PDB entry 9GUP | electron microscopy, 2.80 A resolution | chains A and M of the 23 polymer chains in the assembly

# Chain A
Molecule: 16S ribosomal RNA
Organism: Escherichia coli K-12
Sequence (1541 nucleotides; numbered 1 to 1541; the number before each row is that of its first residue):
     1 AAAUUGAAGA GUUUGAUCAU GGCUCAGAUU GAACGCUGGC GGCAGGCCUA ACACAUGCAA
    61 GUCGAACGGU AACAGGAAGA AGCUUGCUUC UUUGCUGACG AGUGGCGGAC GGGUGAGUAA
   121 UGUCUGGGAA ACUGCCUGAU GGAGGGGGAU AACUACUGGA AACGGUAGCU AAUACCGCAU
   181 AACGUCGCAA GACCAAAGAG GGGUACCUUC GGGCCUCUUG CCAUCGGAUG UGCCCAGAUG
   241 GGAUUAGCUA GUAGGUGGGG UAACGGCUCA CCUAGGCGAC GAUCCCUAGC UGGUCUGAGA
   301 GGAUGACCAG CCACACUGGA ACUGAGACAC GGUCCAGACU CCUACGGGAG GCAGCAGUGG
   361 GGAAUAUUGC ACAAUGGGCG CAAGCCUGAU GCAGCCAUGC CGCGUGUAUG AAGAAGGCCU
   421 UCGGGUUGUA AAGUACUUUC AGCGGGGAGG AAGGGAGUAA AGUUAAUACC UUUGCUCAUU
   481 GACGUUACCC GCAGAAGAAG CACCGGCUAA CUCCGUGCCA GCAGCCXCGG UAAUACGGAG
   541 GGUGCAAGCG UUAAUCGGAA UUACUGGGCG UAAAGCGCAC GCAGGCGGUU UGUUAAGUCA
   601 GAUGUGAAAU CCCCGGGCUC AACCUGGGAA CUGCAUCUGA UACUGGCAAG CUUGAGUCUC
   661 GUAGAGGGGG GUAGAAUUCC AGGUGUAGCG GUGAAAUGCG UAGAGAUCUG GAGGAAUACC
   721 GGUGGCGAAG GCGGCCCCCU GGACGAAGAC UGACGCUCAG GUGCGAAAGC GUGGGGAGCA
   781 AACAGGAUUA GAUACCCUGG UAGUCCACGC CGUAAACGAU GUCGACUUGG AGGUUGUGCC
   841 CUUGAGGCGU GGCUUCCGGA GCUAACGCGU UAAGUCGACC GCCUGGGGAG UACGGCCGCA
   901 AGGUUAAAAC UCAAAUGAAU UGACGGGGGC CCGCACAAGC GGUGGAGCAU GUGGUUUAAU
   961 UCGAUGXAAC GCGAAGAACC UUACCUGGUC UUGACAUCCA CGGAAGUUUU CAGAGAUGAG
  1021 AAUGUGCCUU CGGGAACCGU GAGACAGGUG CUGCAUGGCU GUCGUCAGCU CGUGUUGUGA
  1081 AAUGUUGGGU UAAGUCCCGC AACGAGCGCA ACCCUUAUCC UUUGUUGCCA GCGGUCCGGC
  1141 CGGGAACUCA AAGGAGACUG CCAGUGAUAA ACUGGAGGAA GGUGGGGAUG ACGUCAAGUC
  1201 AUCAUGGCCC UUACGACCAG GGCUACACAC GUGCUACAAU GGCGCAUACA AAGAGAAGCG
  1261 ACCUCGCGAG AGCAAGCGGA CCUCAUAAAG UGCGUCGUAG UCCGGAUUGG AGUCUGCAAC
  1321 UCGACUCCAU GAAGUCGGAA UCGCUAGUAA UCGUGGAUCA GAAUGCCACG GUGAAUACGU
  1381 UCCCGGGCCU UGUACACACC GCCCGUXACA CCAUGGGAGU GGGUUGCAAA AGAAGUAGGU
  1441 AGCUUAACCU UCGGGAGGGC GCUUACCACU UUGUGAUUCA UGACUGGGGU GAAGUCGUAA
  1501 CAAGGUAACC GUAGGGGAAC CUGCGGUUGG AUCACCUCCU U
Not modelled in the structure: 1492-1493
Modified / non-standard residues: PSU (pseudouridine-5'-monophosphate) at position 516, G7M (N7-methyl-guanosine-5'-monophosphate) at position 527, 2MG (2N-methylguanosine-5'-monophosphate) at position 966, 5MC (5-methylcytidine-5'-monophosphate) at position 967, 2MG (2N-methylguanosine-5'-monophosphate) at position 1207, 4OC (4n,o2'-methylcytidine-5'-monophosphate) at position 1402, 5MC (5-methylcytidine-5'-monophosphate) at position 1407, UR3 (3-methyluridine-5'-monophoshate) at position 1498, 2MG (2N-methylguanosine-5'-monophosphate) at position 1516, MA6 (6N-dimethyladenosine-5'-monophoshate) at position 1518, MA6 (6N-dimethyladenosine-5'-monophoshate) at position 1519

# Chain M
Molecule: 30S ribosomal protein S12
Organism: Escherichia coli K-12
UniProt: P0A7S3 (RS12_ECOLI); residue numbers follow UniProt; this construct covers 1-124
Sequence (124 residues; row label = number of the first residue in the row):
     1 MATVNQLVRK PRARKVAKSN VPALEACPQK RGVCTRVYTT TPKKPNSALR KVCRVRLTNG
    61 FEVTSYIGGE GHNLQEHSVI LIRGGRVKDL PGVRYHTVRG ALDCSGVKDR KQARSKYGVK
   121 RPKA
Not modelled in the structure: 1, 124
Modified / non-standard residues: Asp-89 ((3R)-3-(methylsulfanyl)-L-aspartic acid; D2T)
UniProt features mapped onto this chain:
  - modified residue: Lys-108 (N6-acetyllysine)

# Interface between chain A and chain M
Residue-residue contacts (101; chain A residue first):
  A33(A) with Gln-29(M), hydrogen bond to the sugar
  C34(A) with Gln-29(M), sugar contact; Val-98(M), sugar contact
  G35(A) with Gly-100(M), sugar contact; Arg-114(M), sugar contact; Ser-115(M), hydrogen bond to the sugar; Gly-118(M), sugar contact
  C36(A) with Arg-114(M), sugar contact; Ser-115(M), sugar contact; Val-119(M), sugar contact; Lys-120(M), salt bridge to the phosphate; Arg-121(M), phosphate contact
  U37(A) with Arg-121(M), hydrogen bond to the phosphate
  G242(A) with Lys-10(M), salt bridge to the phosphate
  G362(A) with Arg-31(M), salt bridge to the phosphate; Thr-58(M), phosphate contact
  A363(A) with Cys-27(M), base contact; Pro-28(M), base contact; Gln-29(M), base contact; Lys-30(M), salt bridge to the phosphate; Arg-31(M), salt bridge to the phosphate; Thr-58(M), hydrogen bond to the phosphate; Leu-81(M), sugar contact
  G500(A) with Arg-121(M), salt bridge to the phosphate
  C501(A) with Arg-114(M), salt bridge to the phosphate; Ser-115(M), phosphate contact; Arg-121(M), salt bridge to the phosphate
  A502(A) with Ala-113(M), phosphate contact; Arg-114(M), hydrogen bond to the phosphate; Ser-115(M), hydrogen bond to the phosphate; Lys-116(M), phosphate contact
  C503(A) with Lys-116(M), salt bridge to the phosphate
  C518(A) with Ser-47(M), hydrogen bond to the phosphate
  C519(A) with Ser-47(M), hydrogen bond to the phosphate; Ala-48(M), phosphate contact
  A520(A) with Ala-48(M), phosphate contact; Leu-49(M), hydrogen bond to the phosphate; Lys-51(M), salt bridge to the phosphate; Glu-70(M), hydrogen bond to the sugar
  G521(A) with Arg-50(M), hydrogen bond to the base; Lys-51(M), salt bridge to the phosphate; Gly-69(M), phosphate contact; Glu-70(M), hydrogen bond to the sugar; Gly-71(M), phosphate contact
  C522(A) with Asn-46(M), base contact; Arg-50(M), base contact; Tyr-66(M), hydrogen bond to the phosphate; Gly-68(M), phosphate contact; Gly-69(M), hydrogen bond to the phosphate; Tyr-117(M), phosphate contact
  A523(A) with Val-87(M), base contact; Lys-88(M), base contact; Asp-89(M), base contact; Tyr-117(M), phosphate contact
  C525(A) with Arg-86(M), salt bridge to the phosphate
  C526(A) with Lys-88(M), phosphate contact
  G7M_527(A) with Asn-46(M), base contact; Asp-89(M), base contact
  C528(A) with Asn-46(M), hydrogen bond to the base
  G529(A) with Asn-46(M), base contact; Ser-47(M), hydrogen bond to the base
  C536(A) with Glu-70(M), sugar contact
  G537(A) with Arg-110(M), salt bridge to the phosphate
  G538(A) with Arg-110(M), salt bridge to the phosphate; Lys-111(M), hydrogen bond to the phosphate; Gln-112(M), hydrogen bond to the phosphate
  A539(A) with Lys-111(M), phosphate contact; Gln-112(M), hydrogen bond to the phosphate
  G550(A) with Lys-116(M), sugar contact
  U551(A) with Arg-83(M), hydrogen bond to the sugar
  U552(A) with Pro-28(M), hydrogen bond to the sugar; Arg-83(M), sugar contact; Gly-84(M), sugar contact
  A553(A) with Val-21(M), phosphate contact; Ala-26(M), hydrogen bond to the sugar; Cys-27(M), sugar contact; Pro-28(M), sugar contact
  A554(A) with Ser-19(M), phosphate contact
  U561(A) with Lys-15(M), hydrogen bond to the base
  U562(A) with Arg-12(M), base contact; Ala-13(M), hydrogen bond to the base; Arg-14(M), salt bridge to the phosphate; Lys-15(M), base contact
  A563(A) with Arg-12(M), base contact
  C564(A) with Leu-7(M), phosphate contact; Arg-12(M), salt bridge to the phosphate
  G567(A) with Arg-12(M), hydrogen bond to the base
  G568(A) with Ala-2(M), base contact
  G585(A) with Asn-5(M), hydrogen bond to the sugar
  C880(A) with Thr-3(M), base contact; Asn-5(M), phosphate contact; Arg-9(M), salt bridge to the phosphate
  G881(A) with Gln-6(M), hydrogen bond to the phosphate; Arg-9(M), salt bridge to the phosphate
  C882(A) with Ala-2(M), base contact; Gln-6(M), base contact
  C883(A) with Arg-12(M), base contact
  U884(A) with Arg-12(M), hydrogen bond to the base
  C910(A) with Arg-94(M), salt bridge to the phosphate
  C912(A) with Lys-43(M), salt bridge to the phosphate
  A913(A) with Lys-88(M), salt bridge to the phosphate
Other interface residues (no listed pair), chain A (52 interface residues in all): G22, A32, C879, A909, U911
Other interface residues (no listed pair), chain M (60 interface residues in all): Lys-18, Leu-24, Pro-45, Gly-85, Pro-91, Arg-99

# Summary
52 residues of chain A and 60 residues of chain M are in contact; the contacts include 28 hydrogen bonds and
21 salt bridges. Among the polar pairs are G521(A)/Arg-50(M), C528(A)/Asn-46(M) and G529(A)/Ser-47(M).
Here chain A is 16S ribosomal RNA and chain M is 30S ribosomal protein S12, both from Escherichia coli K-12.
Entry 9GUP (30S mRNA delivery complex (open head)) was determined by electron microscopy, deposited together
with 9GUQ, 9GUR, 9GUS, 9GUT, 9GUU, 9GUV, 9GUW and 9GUX.
